Entry 7ZIJ (X-ray diffraction, 1.95 A resolution); this record covers chain A.

# Chain A
Molecule: Tryptophan 5-hydroxylase 1
From: Homo sapiens
Notes: EC 1.14.16.4
UniProtKB: P17752 (TPH1_HUMAN); numbering as in UniProt (aligned over 105-401)
Chain sequence (326 residues; row label = number of the first residue in the row):
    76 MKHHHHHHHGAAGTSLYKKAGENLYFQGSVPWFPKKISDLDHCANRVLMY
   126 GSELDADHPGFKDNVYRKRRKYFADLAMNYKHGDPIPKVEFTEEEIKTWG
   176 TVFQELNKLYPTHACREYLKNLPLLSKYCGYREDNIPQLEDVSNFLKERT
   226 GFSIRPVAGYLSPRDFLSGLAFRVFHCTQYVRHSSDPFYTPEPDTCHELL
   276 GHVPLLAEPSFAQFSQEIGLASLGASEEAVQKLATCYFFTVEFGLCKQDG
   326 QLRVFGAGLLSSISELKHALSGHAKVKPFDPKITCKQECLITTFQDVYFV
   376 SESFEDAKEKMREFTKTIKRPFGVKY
Unresolved in the structure: 76-103, 123-128, 395-401
Sequence notes: initiating methionine (76); expression tag (77-104)
Swiss-Prot annotation at these positions:
  - binding site (L-tryptophan): Tyr235, Arg257, Thr265, Ser336, Ile366
  - binding site (Fe cation): His272, His277, Glu317
Bound ions: Fe ion: His272, His277, Glu317 (together with KM-05-080)
Small-molecule neighbours: KM-05-080 (IVW; 8-(1H-benzimidazol-2-ylmethyl)-3-cyclopropyl-7-(phenylmethyl)purine-2,6-dione): Val232, Gly234, Tyr235, Leu236, Ser237, Pro238, Phe241, Leu242, Thr253, Tyr255, Pro268, His272, His277, Ala309, Tyr312, Phe313, Glu317, Phe318, Gly333, Ile366

# Summary
Ligands of chain A: KM-05-080. The Fe ion site is built by His272, His277 and Glu317. From UniProt: 5
L-tryptophan-binding residues and 3 Fe cation-binding residues.
Chain A is Tryptophan 5-hydroxylase 1 (Homo sapiens); the structure, Crystal structure of human tryptophan
hydroxylase 1 in complex with inhibitor KM-05-080, was determined by X-ray diffraction, deposited together
with 7ZIF, 7ZIG, 7ZIH and 7ZII.
